PDB entry 4R17 | X-ray diffraction, 2.10 A resolution | chains R and S of the 28 polymer chains in the assembly

[Chain R]
Name: Proteasome subunit alpha type-5
Source organism: Saccharomyces cerevisiae S288c
Notes: EC 3.4.25.1
Reference sequence: P32379 (PSA5_YEAST); residues -7 to 252 here correspond to UniProt positions 1-260 (UniProt number = residue number + 8)
Sequence (260 residues; row label = number of the first residue in the row; numbers below 1 keep their minus sign (Met-7 is residue -7)):
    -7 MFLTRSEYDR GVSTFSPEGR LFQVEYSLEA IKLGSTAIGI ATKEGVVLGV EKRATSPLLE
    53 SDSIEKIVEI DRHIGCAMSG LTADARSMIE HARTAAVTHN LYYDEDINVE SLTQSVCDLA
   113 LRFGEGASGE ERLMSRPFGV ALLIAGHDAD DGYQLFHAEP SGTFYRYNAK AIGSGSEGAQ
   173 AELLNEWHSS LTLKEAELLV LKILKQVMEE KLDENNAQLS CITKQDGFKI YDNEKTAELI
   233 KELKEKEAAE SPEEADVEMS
Not modelled in the structure: -7 to 0, 118-124, 243-252

[Chain S]
Name: Proteasome subunit alpha type-6
Source organism: Saccharomyces cerevisiae S288c
Notes: EC 3.4.25.1
Reference sequence: P40302 (PSA6_YEAST); residues 0-233 here correspond to UniProt positions 1-234 (UniProt number = residue number + 1)
Sequence (234 residues; each row starts with the number of its first residue; numbering starts at 0):
     0 MFRNNYDGDT VTFSPTGRLF QVEYALEAIK QGSVTVGLRS NTHAVLVALK RNADELSSYQ
    60 KKIIKCDEHM GLSLAGLAPD ARVLSNYLRQ QCNYSSLVFN RKLAVERAGH LLCDKAQKNT
   120 QSYGGRPYGV GLLIIGYDKS GAHLLEFQPS GNVTELYGTA IGARSQGAKT YLERTLDTFI
   180 KIDGNPDELI KAGVEAISQS LRDESLTVDN LSIAIVGKDT PFTIYDGEAV AKYI
Not modelled in the structure: 0-2
Curated features (UniProtKB/Swiss-Prot):
  - modified residue: Ser13 (Phosphoserine)
  - cross-link: Lys190 (Glycyl lysine isopeptide (Lys-Gly) (interchain with G-Cter in ubiquitin))

[Interface between chain R and chain S]
Pairs across the interface - 45 pairs, chain R then chain S:
  Arg2(R) with Gly7(S)
  Ser5(R) with Gly123(S); Arg125(S)
  Thr6(R) with Gly7(S); Gln20(S)
  Phe7(R) with Gln20(S), hydrogen bond (backbone-side chain); Tyr23(S); Arg125(S); Pro126(S); Gly128(S)
  Ser8(R) with Tyr23(S)
  Pro9(R) with Tyr23(S), hydrophobic; Glu26(S)
  Glu10(R) with Glu26(S); Gln30(S)
  Gly11(R) with Tyr23(S); Ala27(S)
  Leu13(R) with Arg125(S)
  Gln106(R) with Arg81(S), hydrogen bond
  Asp110(R) with Arg81(S), salt bridge
  Leu113(R) with Pro78(S), hydrophobic; Asp79(S); Arg125(S)
  Ser153(R) with Pro78(S)
  Gly154(R) with Pro78(S)
  Thr155(R) with Gln59(S)
  Phe156(R) with Gln59(S)
  Tyr157(R) with Arg50(S), hydrogen bond (side chain-backbone); Ala52(S); Ser57(S); Gln59(S)
  Arg158(R) with Ser56(S); Ser57(S), hydrogen bond (backbone-backbone)
  Tyr159(R) with Ala52(S); Asp53(S); Leu55(S); Ser56(S)
  Asn160(R) with Leu55(S), hydrogen bond (backbone-backbone)
  Ala161(R) with Leu55(S)
  Gln172(R) with Asp53(S), hydrogen bond; Leu55(S)
  Leu175(R) with Leu55(S)
  Leu176(R) with Glu54(S); Leu55(S), hydrophobic
  Trp179(R) with Leu55(S), hydrophobic
Interface residues without a listed pair, chain R (26 interface residues in all): Gly3
Interface residues without a listed pair, chain S (25 interface residues in all): Asp6, Ala24, Asn51, Leu76

[Summary]
The interface between chain R and chain S involves 26 residues on one side and 25 on the other; the contacts
include 6 hydrogen bonds and 1 salt bridge. Among the polar pairs are Asp110(R)-Arg81(S), Phe7(R)-Gln20(S) and
Gln106(R)-Arg81(S).
Here chain R is Proteasome subunit alpha type-5 and chain S is Proteasome subunit alpha type-6, both from
Saccharomyces cerevisiae S288c. Entry 4R17 (Ligand-induced aziridine-formation at subunit beta5 of the yeast
20S proteasome) was determined by X-ray diffraction, deposited together with 4R18.
